8S35 - chains D and I of the 12 polymer chains in the assembly; structure by electron microscopy, 2.90 A resolution.

# Chain D
Protein: CRISPR type AFERR-associated protein Csf2
From: Klebsiella pneumoniae
Notes: engineered mutation(s): 6xHis-tag
UniProtKB: A0A333ESG5 (A0A333ESG5_KLEPN); residues 1-343 here = UniProt positions 1-343
Chain sequence (350 residues; numbered 1 to 350; the number before each row is that of its first residue):
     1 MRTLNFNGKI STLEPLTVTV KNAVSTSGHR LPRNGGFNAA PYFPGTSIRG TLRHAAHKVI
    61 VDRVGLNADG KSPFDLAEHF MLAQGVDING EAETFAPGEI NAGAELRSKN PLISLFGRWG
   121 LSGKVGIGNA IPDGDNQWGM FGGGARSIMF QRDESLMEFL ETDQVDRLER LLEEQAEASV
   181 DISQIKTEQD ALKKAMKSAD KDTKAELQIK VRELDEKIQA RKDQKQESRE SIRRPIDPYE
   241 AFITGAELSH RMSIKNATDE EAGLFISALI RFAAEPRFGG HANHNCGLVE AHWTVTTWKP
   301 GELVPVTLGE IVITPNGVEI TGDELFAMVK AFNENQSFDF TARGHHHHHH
Unresolved in the structure: 197-203, 343-350
Construct notes: expression tag (344-350)

# Chain I
Molecule: Ts-DNA
Sequence (60 nucleotides; row label = number of the first residue in the row; numbers below 1 keep their minus sign (DC-48 is residue -48)):
   -48 CCCTCCCTCC AGCTTCCGAG ACCCTTCGGG AGGTGCATCC CGGTCTCGCT TGGCCTCCTC
Unresolved in the structure: -48 to -28, 10-11

# Interface between chain D and chain I
Contacting residue pairs - 21 pairs, chain D then chain I:
  Glu93(D) - DT-15(I)  sugar contact
  Thr94(D) - DT-15(I)  base contact
  Phe95(D) - DT-15(I)  base contact
  Phe95(D) - DG-14(I)  base contact
  Trp119(D) - DG-16(I)  stacking on the base
  Arg146(D) - DT-23(I)  hydrogen bond to the base
  Ser179(D) - DC-25(I)  hydrogen bond to the phosphate
  Lys186(D) - DT-24(I)  sugar contact
  Lys186(D) - DT-23(I)  salt bridge to the phosphate
  Gln219(D) - DC-22(I)  sugar contact
  Glu230(D) - DT-23(I)  sugar contact
  Ser231(D) - DC-25(I)  phosphate contact
  Ser231(D) - DT-24(I)  hydrogen bond to the phosphate
  Arg233(D) - DC-26(I)  hydrogen bond to the base
  Arg233(D) - DC-25(I)  sugar contact
  Arg234(D) - DC-25(I)  base contact
  Arg234(D) - DT-24(I)  hydrogen bond to the phosphate
  Arg234(D) - DT-23(I)  hydrogen bond to the sugar
  Pro235(D) - DC-25(I)  base contact
  Pro235(D) - DT-24(I)  base contact
  Asp237(D) - DT-23(I)  base contact
Also at the interface, not in a pair above, chain D (17 interface residues in all): Gln175, Ala176, Ile182
Also at the interface, not in a pair above, chain I (9 interface residues in all): DG-21

# In short
17 residues of chain D face 9 of chain I across their interface, with 6 hydrogen bonds, 1 salt bridge and 1
aromatic stacking contact. Among the polar pairs are Arg146(D)-DT-23(I), Arg233(D)-DC-26(I) and
Arg234(D)-DT-23(I).
Here chain D is CRISPR type AFERR-associated protein Csf2 (Klebsiella pneumoniae) and chain I is Ts-DNA. Entry
8S35 (DNA-bound Type IV-A3 CRISPR effector in complex with DinG helicase from K. pneumoniae (state I)) was
determined by electron microscopy (same publication as 8RC2, 8RC3, 8RFJ, 8S36 and 8S37).
